Entry 4AZY (X-ray diffraction, 1.79 A resolution); this record covers chain A.

# Chain A
Name: Beta-secretase 1
Source organism: Homo sapiens
Notes: EC 3.4.23.46
UniProt: P56817 (BACE1_HUMAN); the construct has insertions or renumbered stretches relative to UniProt, so the offset changes along the chain: 484-502 = UniProt 43-61; 1-392 = UniProt 62-453
Chain sequence (411 residues; each row starts with the number of its first residue):
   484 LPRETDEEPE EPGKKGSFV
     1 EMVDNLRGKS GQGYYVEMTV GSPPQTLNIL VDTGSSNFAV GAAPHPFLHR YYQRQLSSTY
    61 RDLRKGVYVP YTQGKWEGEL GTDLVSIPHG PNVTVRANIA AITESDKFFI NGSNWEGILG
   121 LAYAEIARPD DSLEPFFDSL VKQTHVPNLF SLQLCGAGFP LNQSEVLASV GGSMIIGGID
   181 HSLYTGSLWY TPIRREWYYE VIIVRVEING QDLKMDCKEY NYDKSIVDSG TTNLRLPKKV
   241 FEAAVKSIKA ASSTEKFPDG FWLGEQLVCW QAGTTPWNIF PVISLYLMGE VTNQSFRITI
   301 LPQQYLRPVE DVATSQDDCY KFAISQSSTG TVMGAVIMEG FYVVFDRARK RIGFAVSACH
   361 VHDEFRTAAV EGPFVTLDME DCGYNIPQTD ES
Not modelled in the structure: 484-498, 157-169, 385-392
Differences from the reference sequence: engineered mutation K497 (Arg56 in P56817), K498 (Arg57 in P56817)
Cystine bridges: C155-C359, C217-C382, C269-C319
Metal / ion sites: Na+ near E339 (its only coordinating residue here)
Small-molecule neighbours: 7F3 ((1S)-4-fluoro-1-(4-fluoro-3-pyrimidin-5-ylphenyl)-1-[2-(trifluoromethyl)pyridin-4-yl]-1H-isoindol-3-amine): G11, Q12, G13, L30, D32, G34, S35, N37, A39, V69, Y71, Q73, W76, F108, I110, W115, I118, D228, G230, T231, T232
Swiss-Prot annotation at these positions:
  - active site: D32, D228
  - modified residue (N6-acetyllysine): K65, K214, K218, K224, K238, K239, K246
  - glycosylation (N-linked (GlcNAc...) asparagine): N92, N111, N162, N293

# Summary
Ligands of chain A: compound 7F3. Curated annotation (UniProt) lists active-site residues D32 and D228.
Chain A is Beta-secretase 1 (Homo sapiens); the structure, Design and Synthesis of BACE1 Inhibitors with In
Vivo Brain Reduction of beta-Amyloid Peptides (COMPOUND 10), was determined by X-ray diffraction (same
publication as 4B00).
